Entry 5CJB (X-ray diffraction, 2.40 A resolution); this record covers chains A and C of the 4 polymer chains in the assembly.

== Chain A ==
Name: Osteoclast-associated immunoglobulin-like receptor
Organism: Homo sapiens
UniProtKB: Q8IYS5 (OSCAR_HUMAN); residues 35-219 here correspond to UniProt positions 31-215 (UniProt number = residue number - 4)
Amino-acid sequence (185 residues; each row starts with the number of its first residue):
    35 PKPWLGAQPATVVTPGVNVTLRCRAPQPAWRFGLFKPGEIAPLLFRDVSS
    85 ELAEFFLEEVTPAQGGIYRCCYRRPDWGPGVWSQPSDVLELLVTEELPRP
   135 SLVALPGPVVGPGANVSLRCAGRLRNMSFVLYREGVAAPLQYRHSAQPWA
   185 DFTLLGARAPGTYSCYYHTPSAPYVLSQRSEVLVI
Disordered / not traced: 142-147
Cystine bridges: Cys-57/Cys-104, Cys-154/Cys-199
Swiss-Prot annotation at these positions:
  - glycosylation (N-linked (GlcNAc...) asparagine): Asn-52, Asn-149
From the paper describing this entry:
  - conformationally variable residues (side-chain flip): Glu-168, Arg-213
  - contacts within the chain: Glu-168/Arg-213
  - mutagenesis - R213A: decreased signaling in response to collagen I
  - post-translational modification sites: Asn-52, Asn-149, Asn-160 (proposed by the authors, not directly observed)

== Chain C ==
Name: collagen-like peptide
Organism: Homo sapiens
Amino-acid sequence (25 residues; each row starts with the number of its first residue):
     1 GPPGPPGPPGPPGPAGFPGPPGPPG
Disordered / not traced: 23-25
Modified residues: Pro-3, Pro-6, Pro-9, Pro-12, Pro-18, Pro-21, Pro-24 (4-hydroxyproline; HYP)

== Chain A / chain C interface ==
Contacting residue pairs (15):
  Arg-133(A) with Phe-17(C)
  Tyr-166(A) with Gly-13(C); Pro-14(C)
  Tyr-200(A) with Pro-12(C), hydrogen bond (side chain-backbone); Gly-13(C); Pro-14(C)
  His-202(A) with Pro-11(C)
  Tyr-208(A) with Pro-9(C), hydrogen bond (side chain-backbone); Gly-10(C); Pro-11(C)
  Leu-210(A) with Pro-12(C)
  Arg-213(A) with Pro-14(C); Ala-15(C); Phe-17(C)
  Ser-214(A) with Phe-17(C)
Other interface residues (no listed pair), chain A (9 interface residues in all): Val-216
The authors on this interface:
  - specific contacts: Arg-133(A)/Phe-17(C), Arg-213(A)/Phe-17(C) (cation-pi contact), Ser-214(A)/Phe-17(C), Val-216(A)/Phe-17(C)
  - interface residues, chain A: Tyr-166(A), Tyr-200(A), Tyr-208(A)
  - hot spots on chain A (mutagenesis) - Y166A, Y176A, Y200A, Y208A: decreased signaling

== In short ==
The interface between chain A and chain C involves 9 residues on one side and 8 on the other, with 2 hydrogen
bonds. Polar contacts include Tyr-200(A)/Pro-12(C) and Tyr-208(A)/Pro-9(C). The authors report contacts
between Arg-133(A) and Phe-17(C), Ser-214(A) and Phe-17(C) and Val-216(A) and Phe-17(C); a cation-pi contact
between Arg-213(A) and Phe-17(C). The paper reports that Y166A, Y176A and Y200A of chain A, among others,
reduce signaling; interface residues Tyr-166(A), Tyr-200(A) and Tyr-208(A); 5 substitutions were tested in
all.
Here chain A is Osteoclast-associated immunoglobulin-like receptor and chain C is collagen-like peptide, both
from Homo sapiens. Entry 5CJB (Human Osteoclast Associated Receptor (OSCAR) in complex with a collagen-like
peptide) was determined by X-ray diffraction, deposited together with 5CJ8.
